Entry 6L3U (electron microscopy, 2.53 A resolution); this record covers chains B and C of the 6 polymer chains in the assembly.

Chain B (and C):
Protein: Gap junction gamma-3 protein
Organism: Homo sapiens
Notes: chain C of this document is another copy of the same molecule, construct and numbering; everything in this record applies to it too
UniProt: Q8NFK1 (CXG3_HUMAN); residues 1-279 here = UniProt positions 1-279
Chain sequence (279 residues; numbered 1 to 279; the number before each row is that of its first residue):
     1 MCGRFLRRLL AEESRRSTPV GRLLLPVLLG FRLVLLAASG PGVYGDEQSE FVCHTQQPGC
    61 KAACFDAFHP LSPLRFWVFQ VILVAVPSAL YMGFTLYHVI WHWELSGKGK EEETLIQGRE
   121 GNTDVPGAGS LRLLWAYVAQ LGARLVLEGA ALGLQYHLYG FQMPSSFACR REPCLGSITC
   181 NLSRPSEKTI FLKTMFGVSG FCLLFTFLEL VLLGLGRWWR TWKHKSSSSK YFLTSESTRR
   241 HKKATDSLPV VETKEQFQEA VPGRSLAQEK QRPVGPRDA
Unresolved in the structure: 1, 108-126, 222-279
Cystine bridges: Cys53-Cys180, Cys60-Cys174, Cys64-Cys169
Metal / ion sites: Ca2+ near Asp66 (its only coordinating residue here)
Small-molecule neighbours:
  - Lauryl Maltose Neopentyl Glycol (LMN), molecule 1: Leu35, Gln162, Met163, Pro185, Ser186, Thr189, Ile190, Thr194
  - Lauryl Maltose Neopentyl Glycol (LMN), molecule 2: Asp66, Ala67, Phe68, Pro70, Leu71, Arg75, Phe79, Gly153, Leu154, His157, Leu158
What the authors report for this chain:
  - specificity-determining residues: His54, Thr179 (proposed by the authors, not directly observed)

Chain B / chain C interface:
Contacting residue pairs - 28 pairs, chain B then chain C:
  Cys2(B) - Gly3(C)
  Phe5(B) - Arg7(C)
  Gln48(B) - Glu50(C)
  Gln48(B) - Arg184(C)  hydrogen bond
  Pro58(B) - His54(C)
  Ala62(B) - Ser183(C)
  Asp66(B) - Arg184(C)
  Asp66(B) - Pro185(C)
  Asp66(B) - Ser186(C)  hydrogen bond
  Pro70(B) - Glu187(C)
  Pro70(B) - Ile190(C)
  Ser72(B) - Glu187(C)
  Arg75(B) - Gly42(C)
  Arg75(B) - Val43(C)
  Arg75(B) - Arg184(C)
  Arg75(B) - Glu187(C)  salt bridge
  Val78(B) - Ser39(C)
  Ile82(B) - Phe31(C)  hydrophobic
  Val86(B) - Phe31(C)  hydrophobic
  Leu90(B) - Leu23(C)
  Gly93(B) - Leu23(C)
  Phe94(B) - Leu23(C)
  Tyr97(B) - Ser14(C)
  Tyr97(B) - Arg22(C)
  Ile100(B) - Arg7(C)
  Ile100(B) - Leu10(C)  hydrophobic
  Trp101(B) - Ala11(C)
  Trp103(B) - Arg7(C)
Other interface residues (no listed pair), chain B (26 interface residues in all): Gly59, Phe65, Leu71, Phe79, Leu83, Ala89, Glu104
Other interface residues (no listed pair), chain C (28 interface residues in all): Arg15, Leu24, Val27, Val34, Leu35, Ala38, Asn181, Leu182, Thr194

Summary:
26 residues of chain B face 28 of chain C across their interface; the contacts include 2 hydrogen bonds and 1
salt bridge. Among the polar pairs are Arg75(B)-Glu187(C), Gln48(B)-Arg184(C) and Asp66(B)-Ser186(C). Chain B
binds Lauryl Maltose Neopentyl Glycol. From the paper: specificity determinants His54(B) and Thr179(B).
Chain B and chain C are both Gap junction gamma-3 protein (Homo sapiens); the structure, Human Cx31.3/GJC3
connexin hemichannel in the presence of calcium, was determined by electron microscopy, deposited together
with 6L3V.
